2Z5C - chains B and C of the 3 polymer chains in the assembly; structure by X-ray diffraction, 2.90 A resolution.

Chain B:
Molecule: Uncharacterized protein YLR021W
Organism: Saccharomyces cerevisiae
UniProt: Q07951 (YL021_YEAST); numbering as in UniProt; present here: 1-60, 91-179
Sequence (149 residues; each row starts with the number of its first residue; note: 30 numbers in that range are skipped by the numbering (no residue carries them; nothing is unmodelled there)):
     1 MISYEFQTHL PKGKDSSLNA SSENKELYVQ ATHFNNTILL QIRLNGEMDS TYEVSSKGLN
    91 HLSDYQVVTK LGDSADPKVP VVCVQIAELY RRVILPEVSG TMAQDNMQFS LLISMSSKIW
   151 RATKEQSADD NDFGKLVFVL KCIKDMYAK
Unresolved in the structure: 1, 10-24, 60, 91-94, 127-137, 151-160, 179

Chain C:
Molecule: Proteasome component PUP2
Organism: Saccharomyces cerevisiae
Notes: EC 3.4.25.1
UniProt: P32379 (PSA5_YEAST); residues 1-260 here = UniProt positions 1-260
Sequence (262 residues; each row starts with the number of its first residue; numbers below 1 keep their minus sign (Gly-1 is residue -1)):
    -1 GSMFLTRSEY DRGVSTFSPE GRLFQVEYSL EAIKLGSTAI GIATKEGVVL GVEKRATSPL
    59 LESDSIEKIV EIDRHIGCAM SGLTADARSM IEHARTAAVT HNLYYDEDIN VESLTQSVCD
   119 LALRFGEGAS GEERLMSRPF GVALLIAGHD ADDGYQLFHA EPSGTFYRYN AKAIGSGSEG
   179 AQAELLNEWH SSLTLKEAEL LVLKILKQVM EEKLDENNAQ LSCITKQDGF KIYDNEKTAE
   239 LIKELKEKEA AESPEEADVE MS
Unresolved in the structure: -1 to 32, 54-64, 80-81, 124-139, 251-260
Construct notes: expression tag (-1 to 0)

Chain B / chain C interface:
Contacting residue pairs (16; chain B residue first):
  Glu47(B) with Tyr102(C)
  Met48(B) with Tyr102(C), hydrogen bond (backbone-side chain)
  Asp49(B) with Thr98(C); Tyr102(C)
  Val98(B) with Arg122(C)
  Thr99(B) with Arg122(C), hydrogen bond (backbone-side chain)
  Lys100(B) with His91(C)
  Leu101(B) with Ala95(C), hydrophobic; Thr98(C)
  Gly102(B) with Ser115(C)
  Asp103(B) with Ser111(C)
  Ser104(B) with Asp118(C), hydrogen bond
  Ala105(B) with Gln114(C)
  Ser147(B) with Tyr103(C), hydrogen bond
  Lys148(B) with Tyr102(C), hydrogen bond (side chain-backbone); Tyr103(C), hydrogen bond (backbone-side chain)
Interface residues without a listed pair, chain C (11 interface residues in all): Thr94

In short:
The interface between chain B and chain C involves 13 residues on one side and 11 on the other; the contacts
include 6 hydrogen bonds. Among the polar pairs are Met48(B)-Tyr102(C), Thr99(B)-Arg122(C) and
Ser104(B)-Asp118(C).
Chain B is Uncharacterized protein YLR021W and chain C is Proteasome component PUP2, both from Saccharomyces
cerevisiae; the structure, Crystal Structure of a Novel Chaperone Complex for Yeast 20S Proteasome Assembly,
was determined by X-ray diffraction together with 2Z5B from the same study.
